PDB entry 8K60 | electron microscopy, 3.40 A resolution | chains D and F of the 11 polymer chains in the assembly

Chain D:
Protein: DNA-directed RNA polymerase subunit beta'
Source organism: Streptomyces coelicolor (strain ATCC BAA-471 / A3(2) / M145)
Notes: EC 2.7.7.6
UniProtKB: Q8CJT1 (RPOC_STRCO); residue numbers follow UniProt; this construct covers 1-1299
Sequence (1299 residues; numbered 1 to 1299; the number before each row is that of its first residue):
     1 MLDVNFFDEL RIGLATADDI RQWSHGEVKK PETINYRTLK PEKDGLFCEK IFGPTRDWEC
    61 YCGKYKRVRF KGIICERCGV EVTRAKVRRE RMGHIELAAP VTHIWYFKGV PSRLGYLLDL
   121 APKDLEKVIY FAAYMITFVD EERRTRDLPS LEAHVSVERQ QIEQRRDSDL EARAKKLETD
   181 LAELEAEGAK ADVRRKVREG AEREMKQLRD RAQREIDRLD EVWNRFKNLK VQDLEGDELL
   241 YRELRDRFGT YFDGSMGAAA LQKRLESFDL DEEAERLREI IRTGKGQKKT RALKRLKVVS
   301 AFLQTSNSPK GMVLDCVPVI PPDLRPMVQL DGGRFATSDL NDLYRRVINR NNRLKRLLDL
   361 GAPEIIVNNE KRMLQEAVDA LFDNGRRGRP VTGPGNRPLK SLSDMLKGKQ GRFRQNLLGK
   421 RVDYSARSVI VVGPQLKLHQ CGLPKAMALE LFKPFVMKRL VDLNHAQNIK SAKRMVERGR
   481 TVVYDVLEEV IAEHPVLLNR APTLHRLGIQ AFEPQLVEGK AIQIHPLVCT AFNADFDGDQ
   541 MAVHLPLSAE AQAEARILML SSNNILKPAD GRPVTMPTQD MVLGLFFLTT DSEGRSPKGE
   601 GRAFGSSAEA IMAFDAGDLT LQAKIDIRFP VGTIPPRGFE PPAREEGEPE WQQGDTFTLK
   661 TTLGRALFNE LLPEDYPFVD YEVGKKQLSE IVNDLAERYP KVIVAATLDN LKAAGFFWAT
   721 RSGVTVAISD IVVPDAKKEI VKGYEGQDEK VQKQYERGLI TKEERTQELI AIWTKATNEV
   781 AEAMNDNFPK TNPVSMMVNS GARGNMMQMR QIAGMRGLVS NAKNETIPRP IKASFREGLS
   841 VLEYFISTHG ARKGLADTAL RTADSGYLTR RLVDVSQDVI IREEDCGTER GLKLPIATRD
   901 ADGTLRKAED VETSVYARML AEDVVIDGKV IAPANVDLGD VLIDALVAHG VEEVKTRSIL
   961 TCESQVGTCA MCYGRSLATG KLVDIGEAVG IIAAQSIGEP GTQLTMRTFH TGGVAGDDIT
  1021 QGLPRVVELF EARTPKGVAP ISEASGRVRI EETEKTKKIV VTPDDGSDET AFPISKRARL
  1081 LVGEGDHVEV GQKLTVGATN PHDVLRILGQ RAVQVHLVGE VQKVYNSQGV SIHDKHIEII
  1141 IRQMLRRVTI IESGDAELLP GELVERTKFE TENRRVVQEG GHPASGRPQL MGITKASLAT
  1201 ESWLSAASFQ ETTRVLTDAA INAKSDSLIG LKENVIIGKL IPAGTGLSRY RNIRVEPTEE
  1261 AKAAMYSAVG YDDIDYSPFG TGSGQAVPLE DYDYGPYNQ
Not modelled in the structure: 1-6, 1266-1299
Swiss-Prot annotation at these positions:
  - binding site (Zn(2+)): Cys60, Cys62, Cys75, Cys78, Cys886, Cys962, Cys969, Cys972
  - binding site (Mg(2+)): Asp535, Asp537, Asp539
Ion coordination: Zn2+ site 1: Cys60, Cys62, Cys75, Cys78; Mg2+: Asp535, Asp539; Zn2+ site 2: Cys962, Cys969, Cys972

Chain F:
Protein: RNA polymerase principal sigma factor HrdB
Source organism: Streptomyces coelicolor (strain ATCC BAA-471 / A3(2) / M145)
UniProtKB: P18183 (SIGA_STRCO); residues 1-511 here = UniProt positions 1-511
Sequence (511 residues; each row starts with the number of its first residue):
     1 MSASTSRTLP PEIAESVSVM ALIERGKAEG QIAGDDVRRA FEADQIPATQ WKNVLRSLNQ
    61 ILEEEGVTLM VSAAEPKRTR KSVAAKSPAK RTATKAVAAK PVTSRKATAP AAPAAPATEP
   121 AAVEEEAPAK KAAAKKTTAK KATAKKTTAK KAAAKKTTAK KEDGELLEDE ATEEPKAATE
   181 EPEGTENAGF VLSDEDEDDA PAQQVAAAGA TADPVKDYLK QIGKVPLLNA EQEVELAKRI
   241 EAGLFAEDKL ANSDKLAPKL KRELEIIAED GRRAKNHLLE ANLRLVVSLA KRYTGRGMLF
   301 LDLIQEGNLG LIRAVEKFDY TKGYKFSTYA TWWIRQAITR AMADQARTIR IPVHMVEVIN
   361 KLARVQRQML QDLGREPTPE ELAKELDMTP EKVIEVQKYG REPISLHTPL GEDGDSEFGD
   421 LIEDSEAVVP ADAVSFTLLQ EQLHSVLDTL SEREAGVVSM RFGLTDGQPK TLDEIGKVYG
   481 VTRERIRQIE SKTMSKLRHP SRSQVLRDYL D
Not modelled in the structure: 1-195, 511
Swiss-Prot annotation at these positions:
  - DNA-binding region: Leu472 to Ser491 (H-T-H motif)
  - motif: Asp302 to Gln305 (Interaction with polymerase core subunit RpoC)

How chain D and chain F interact:
Residue-residue contacts (82; chain D residue first):
  Glu32(D) - Arg350(F)  salt bridge
  Thr33(D) - Thr348(F)  hydrogen bond (side chain-backbone)
  Ile34(D) - Ile349(F)  hydrophobic
  Tyr36(D) - Arg350(F)
  Tyr36(D) - Ile351(F)  hydrophobic
  Tyr36(D) - Pro352(F)
  Tyr36(D) - Tyr399(F)  hydrophobic
  Arg56(D) - Glu426(F)  salt bridge
  Arg69(D) - Gly467(F)
  Arg69(D) - Gln468(F)
  Arg214(D) - Glu197(F)  salt bridge
  Pro326(D) - Leu406(F)  hydrophobic
  Met327(D) - Thr348(F)
  Val328(D) - Ile422(F)  hydrophobic
  Leu330(D) - Ile404(F)  hydrophobic
  Leu330(D) - Phe418(F)  hydrophobic
  Leu330(D) - Ile422(F)  hydrophobic
  Gly332(D) - Arg401(F)
  Gly333(D) - Arg401(F)  hydrogen bond (backbone-side chain)
  Arg334(D) - Arg401(F)
  Arg334(D) - Glu402(F)
  Arg334(D) - Ile404(F)
  Phe335(D) - Pro403(F)
  Phe335(D) - Ile404(F)  hydrogen bond (backbone-backbone)
  Ala336(D) - Ile404(F)
  Ala336(D) - Leu406(F)  hydrophobic
  Thr337(D) - Pro403(F)
  Thr337(D) - Ile404(F)  hydrogen bond (backbone-backbone)
  Thr337(D) - Ser405(F)
  Thr337(D) - Leu406(F)  hydrogen bond (backbone-backbone)
  Ser338(D) - His407(F)  hydrogen bond
  Asp339(D) - Ser405(F)
  Asp339(D) - His407(F)
  Arg345(D) - Ala346(F)  hydrogen bond (side chain-backbone)
  Arg345(D) - Thr348(F)  hydrogen bond
  Arg346(D) - Leu299(F)
  Asn349(D) - Gln345(F)
  Arg350(D) - Leu299(F)
  Arg353(D) - Asp302(F)  salt bridge
  Arg353(D) - Gln305(F)
  Arg353(D) - Glu306(F)  salt bridge
  Arg353(D) - Gln345(F)
  Arg356(D) - Glu306(F)  salt bridge
  Arg356(D) - Leu309(F)
  Leu357(D) - Leu309(F)  hydrophobic
  Leu360(D) - Ile312(F)  hydrophobic
  Gly361(D) - Arg272(F)
  Gly361(D) - Lys275(F)
  Gly361(D) - Ile312(F)
  Pro363(D) - Asn276(F)
  Ile365(D) - Gln221(F)
  Ile365(D) - Glu280(F)
  Ile366(D) - Gln305(F)  hydrogen bond (backbone-side chain)
  Ile366(D) - Asn308(F)
  Asn369(D) - Tyr218(F)
  Asn369(D) - Gln305(F)  hydrogen bond
  Glu370(D) - Gln305(F)
  Arg372(D) - Thr211(F)
  Arg372(D) - Ala212(F)
  Arg372(D) - Asp217(F)  salt bridge
  Met373(D) - Leu301(F)  hydrophobic
  Met373(D) - Asp302(F)
  Met373(D) - Gln305(F)
  Glu376(D) - Pro214(F)
  Arg387(D) - Ala212(F)  hydrogen bond (side chain-backbone)
  Arg397(D) - Ser405(F)  hydrogen bond
  Arg397(D) - His407(F)  hydrogen bond (side chain-backbone)
  Arg397(D) - Thr408(F)
  Arg397(D) - Pro409(F)
  Lys400(D) - His407(F)
  Met405(D) - His407(F)
  Asn468(D) - Val505(F)  hydrogen bond (side chain-backbone)
  Asn468(D) - Asp508(F)  hydrogen bond
  Asn468(D) - Tyr509(F)
  Ile469(D) - Ser435(F)
  Ile469(D) - Tyr509(F)  hydrophobic
  Lys470(D) - Asp432(F)  salt bridge
  Lys470(D) - Ser435(F)
  Lys470(D) - Asp508(F)
  Ser471(D) - Asp508(F)  hydrogen bond
  Lys473(D) - Ala431(F)
  Arg474(D) - Asp508(F)
Other interface residues (no listed pair), chain D (50 interface residues in all): Arg37, Phe131, Glu238, Ala362
Other interface residues (no listed pair), chain F (54 interface residues in all): Asp213, Leu279, Leu283, Arg347, Met355, Glu417, Leu438

Summary:
50 residues of chain D and 54 residues of chain F are in contact; the contacts include 16 hydrogen bonds and 8
salt bridges. Polar pairs include Glu32(D)-Arg350(F), Arg56(D)-Glu426(F) and Arg214(D)-Glu197(F). Curated
annotation (UniProt) lists 8 Zn2+-binding residues and 3 Mg2+-binding residues on chain D.
Chain D is DNA-directed RNA polymerase subunit beta' and chain F is RNA polymerase principal sigma factor
HrdB, both from Streptomyces coelicolor (strain ATCC BAA-471 / A3(2) / M145); the structure, Cryo-EM structure
of Streptomyces coelicolor transcription initiation complex with the global transcription factor AfsR, was
determined by electron microscopy.
